1Z4N - chain A; structure by X-ray diffraction, 1.97 A resolution.

# Chain A
Protein: Beta-phosphoglucomutase
Organism: Lactococcus lactis
Notes: EC 5.4.2.6; fragment: isomerase
UniProtKB: P71447 (PGMB_LACLA); numbering as in UniProt (aligned over 1-221)
Amino-acid sequence (221 residues; each row starts with the number of its first residue):
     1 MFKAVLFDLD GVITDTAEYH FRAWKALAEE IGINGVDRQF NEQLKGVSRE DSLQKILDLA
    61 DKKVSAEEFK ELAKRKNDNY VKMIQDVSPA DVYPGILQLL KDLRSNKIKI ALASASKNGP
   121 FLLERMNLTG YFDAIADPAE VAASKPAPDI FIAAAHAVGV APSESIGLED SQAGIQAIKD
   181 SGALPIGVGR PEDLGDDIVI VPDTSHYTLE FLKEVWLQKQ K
Not modelled in the structure: 220-221
Metal / ion sites: Mg2+: Asp8, Asp10, Glu169, Asp170
Residues lining bound ligands: 1-O-phosphono-alpha-D-galactopyranose (GL1): Asp10, Thr16, His20, Trp24, Leu44, Gly46, Val47, Ser48, Arg49, Ser52, Lys76, Asn77, Tyr80, Ser114, Ala115, Ser116, Lys117, Asn118
UniProt features mapped onto this chain:
  - active site: Asp8 (Nucleophile), Asp10 (Proton donor/acceptor)
  - binding site (Mg(2+)): Asp8, Asp10, Asp170
  - binding site (beta-D-glucose 6-phosphate): Asp10, Gly46, Val47, Arg49, Ser116, Lys117, Asn118
  - site (Important for catalytic activity and assists the phosphoryl transfer reaction to Asp8 by balancing charge and orienting the reacting groups): Ser114, Lys145
  - modified residue: Asp8 (4-aspartylphosphate)
  - mutagenesis: Asp8 (D8A/E: Inactive), Asp10 (D10A/E/N/S: Inactive), Thr16 (T16P: 500-fold reduction in the rate constant for Asp-8 phosphorylation by beta-G1,6bisP ...), His20 (H20A: Impairs Asp-8 phosphorylation by beta-G1,6bisP and phosphoryl transfer from the phospho-Asp8 to the substrate beta-G1P ...), Lys45 (K45A: 20'000-fold decrease in catalytic efficiency), Gly46 (G46A: 1'000'000-fold decrease in catalytic efficiency; G46P: 100'000-fold decrease in catalytic efficiency; G46V: 10'000-fold decrease in catalytic efficiency), Arg49 (R49K: 1'000'000-fold decrease in catalytic efficiency), Ser52 (S52A: Wild-type activity), Lys76 (K76A: 100-fold reduction in the conversion of beta-G1P to G6P in the presence of beta-G1,6bisP), Asp170 (D170A: Impaired, but active with an increase in the affinity for G1P)

# In short
Ligands of chain A: 1-O-phosphono-alpha-D-galactopyranose. Asp8, Asp10, Glu169 and Asp170 coordinate Mg2+.
Curated annotation (UniProt) lists active-site residues Asp8 and Asp10, 3 Mg2+-binding residues, 7
beta-D-glucose 6-phosphate-binding residues and 10 mutagenesis sites.
Chain A is Beta-phosphoglucomutase (Lactococcus lactis); the structure, Structure of beta-phosphoglucomutase
with inhibitor bound alpha-galactose 1-phosphate cocrystallized with Fluoride, was determined by X-ray
diffraction, deposited together with 1Z4O.
